PDB entry 2BBC | X-ray diffraction, 2.40 A resolution | chain A

# Chain A
Name: Transcobalamin II
Source organism: Bos taurus
UniProt: Q9XSC9 (TCO2_BOVIN); residues 1-414 here correspond to UniProt positions 19-432 (UniProt number = residue number + 18)
Sequence (414 residues; each row starts with the number of its first residue):
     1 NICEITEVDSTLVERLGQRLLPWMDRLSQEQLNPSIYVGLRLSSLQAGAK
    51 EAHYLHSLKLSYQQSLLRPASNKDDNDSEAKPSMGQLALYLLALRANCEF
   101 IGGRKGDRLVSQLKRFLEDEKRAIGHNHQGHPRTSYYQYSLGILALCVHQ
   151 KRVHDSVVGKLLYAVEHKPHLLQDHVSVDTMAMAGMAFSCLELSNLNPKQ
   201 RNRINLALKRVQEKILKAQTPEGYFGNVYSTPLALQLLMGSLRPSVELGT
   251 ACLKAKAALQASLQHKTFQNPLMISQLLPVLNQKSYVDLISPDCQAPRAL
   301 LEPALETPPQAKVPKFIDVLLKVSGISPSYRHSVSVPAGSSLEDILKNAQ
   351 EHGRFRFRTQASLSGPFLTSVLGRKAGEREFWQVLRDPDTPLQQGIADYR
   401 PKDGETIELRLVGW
Disulfides: C3-C252, C98-C294, C147-C190
Bound ions: cobalamin Co near H175 (its only coordinating residue here)
Residues lining bound ligands: cobalamin (B12): S83, G85, Q86, L89, T134, S135, Y137, Q138, L141, H175, V176, D179, T180, N227, Y229, S230, L233, N270, L272, M273, Q276, S362, L363, S364, G365, P366, F367, L368, F381, W382, Q383, V384, P391, L392, Q393, Q394, G395, D398, W414
Curated features (UniProtKB/Swiss-Prot):
  - binding site (cob(II)alamin): Q86, T134 to Q138, H175 to D179, N227, S230, Q276, W382 to V384
  - glycosylation: N76 (N-linked (GlcNAc...) asparagine)
What the authors report for this chain:
  - binding site for cobalamin: H175

# Overview
Bound to chain A: cobalamin. From UniProt: 17 cob(II)alamin-binding residues. The paper reports a binding site
for cobalamin at H175.
Chain A is Transcobalamin II (Bos taurus); the structure, Structure of Cobalamin-complexed Bovine
Transcobalamin in trigonal crystal form, was determined by X-ray diffraction together with 2BB5 and 2BB6 from
the same study.
